7BKE - chains A and C of the 9 polymer chains in the assembly; structure by electron microscopy, 2.80 A resolution.

# Chain A
Protein: CoB--CoM heterodisulfide reductase iron-sulfur subunit A
Organism: Methanospirillum hungatei JF-1
Notes: EC 1.8.-.-
UniProtKB: Q2FKZ1 (Q2FKZ1_METHJ); residues 1-671 here = UniProt positions 1-671
Chain sequence (671 residues; numbered 1 to 671; the number before each row is that of its first residue):
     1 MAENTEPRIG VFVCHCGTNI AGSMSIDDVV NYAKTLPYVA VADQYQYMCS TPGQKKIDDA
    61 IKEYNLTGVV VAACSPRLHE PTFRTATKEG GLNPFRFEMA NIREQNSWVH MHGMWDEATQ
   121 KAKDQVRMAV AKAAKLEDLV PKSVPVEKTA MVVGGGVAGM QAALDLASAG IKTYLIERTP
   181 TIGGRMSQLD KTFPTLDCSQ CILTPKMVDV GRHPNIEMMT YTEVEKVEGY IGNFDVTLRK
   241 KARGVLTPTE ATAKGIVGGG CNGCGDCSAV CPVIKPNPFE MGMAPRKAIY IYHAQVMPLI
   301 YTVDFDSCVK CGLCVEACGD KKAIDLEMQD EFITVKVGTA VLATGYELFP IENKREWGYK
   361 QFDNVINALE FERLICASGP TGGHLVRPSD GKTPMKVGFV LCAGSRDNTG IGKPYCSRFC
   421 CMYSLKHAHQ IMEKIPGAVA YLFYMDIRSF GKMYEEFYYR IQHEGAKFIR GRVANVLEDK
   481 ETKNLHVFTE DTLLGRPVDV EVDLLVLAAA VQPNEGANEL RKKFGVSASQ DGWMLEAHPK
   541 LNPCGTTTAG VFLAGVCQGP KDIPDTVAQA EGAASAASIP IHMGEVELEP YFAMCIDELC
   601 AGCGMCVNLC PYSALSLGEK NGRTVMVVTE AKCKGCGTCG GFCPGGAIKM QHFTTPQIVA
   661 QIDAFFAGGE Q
Unresolved in the structure: 1-141, 589-671
Disulfide bonds: Cys-198/Cys-201
Bound ions: 4Fe-4S cluster Fe site 1: Cys-261, Cys-264, Cys-267, Cys-318; 4Fe-4S cluster Fe site 2: Cys-271, Cys-308, Cys-311, Cys-314; 4Fe-4S cluster Fe site 3: Cys-402, Cys-416, Cys-420, Cys-421
Residues lining bound ligands:
  - FAD (flavin-adenine dinucleotide): Val-153, Gly-154, Gly-155, Gly-156, Val-157, Ala-158, Gly-159, Ile-176, Glu-177, Arg-178, Thr-179, Gly-184, Arg-185, Met-186, Leu-189, Lys-191, Thr-192, Phe-193, Ala-343, Thr-344, Gly-345, Tyr-346, Leu-348, Ala-368, Leu-369, Glu-372, Phe-419, Tyr-423, Lys-426, His-427, Asn-514, Leu-520, Gly-555, Val-556, Lys-561, Asp-562, Ile-563, Pro-564, Thr-566
  - 4Fe-4S cluster (SF4), molecule 1: Val-245, Gly-260, Cys-261, Asn-262, Gly-263, Cys-264, Gly-265, Asp-266, Cys-267, Ile-289, Tyr-301, Cys-318, Lys-321, Ala-323, Ile-324
  - 4Fe-4S cluster (SF4), molecule 2: Cys-271, Pro-272, Val-273, Ala-288, Ile-289, Val-303, Cys-308, Val-309, Lys-310, Cys-311, Gly-312, Leu-313, Cys-314, Leu-326
  - 4Fe-4S cluster (SF4), molecule 3: Leu-401, Cys-402, Ser-405, Arg-406, Cys-416, Ser-417, Arg-418, Phe-419, Cys-420, Cys-421, Asp-446, Arg-448

# Chain C
Protein: CoB--CoM heterodisulfide reductase subunit C
Organism: Methanospirillum hungatei JF-1
UniProtKB: Q2FKZ3 (Q2FKZ3_METHJ); residues 1-191 here = UniProt positions 1-191
Chain sequence (191 residues; row label = number of the first residue in the row):
     1 MAAKSYNIPE LDKKLADRRY HLSDTNPEFT QKILKTSRTI ANMCYQCGTC TGSCPSAPRS
    61 SYRIRLFMRR CVLGLENEAL TDPDLWLCTT CYSCTDRCPR DIAPTDVIMA MRNLAFKRDI
   121 VPKNFLQTVQ LIYNSGHGVP NNDVNRAART KLGLPADPPT THSYPEFVKG IQKIIDHYEL
   181 KENADRILKG D
Unresolved in the structure: 1, 191
Bound ions: 4Fe-4S cluster Fe site 1: Cys-44, Cys-47, Cys-50, Cys-98; 4Fe-4S cluster Fe site 2: Cys-54, Cys-88, Cys-91, Cys-94
Residues lining bound ligands:
  - 4Fe-4S cluster (SF4), molecule 1: Cys-44, Tyr-45, Gln-46, Cys-47, Gly-48, Thr-49, Cys-50, Arg-65, Met-68, Cys-98, Pro-99, Arg-100, Ile-102, Pro-104
  - 4Fe-4S cluster (SF4), molecule 2: Cys-50, Ser-53, Cys-54, Pro-55, Ser-56, Tyr-62, Ile-64, Cys-88, Thr-89, Thr-90, Cys-91, Tyr-92, Ser-93, Cys-94, Thr-105

# Interface between chain A and chain C
Residue-residue contacts (35; chain A residue first):
  Lys-396(A) / Leu-22(C)
  Tyr-441(A) / Leu-22(C)
  Tyr-459(A) / Ile-40(C)
  Tyr-459(A) / Met-43(C)
  Tyr-459(A) / Arg-100(C)
  Gln-462(A) / Asn-42(C)  hydrogen bond (side chain-backbone)
  Gln-462(A) / Met-43(C)
  Gln-462(A) / Cys-44(C)  hydrogen bond (side chain-backbone)
  Gln-462(A) / Arg-100(C)  hydrogen bond
  His-463(A) / Met-43(C)
  Lys-467(A) / Val-72(C)  hydrogen bond (side chain-backbone)
  Phe-468(A) / Arg-69(C)  hydrogen bond (backbone-side chain)
  Phe-488(A) / Arg-19(C)
  Asp-491(A) / Arg-69(C)  salt bridge
  Asp-491(A) / Leu-73(C)
  Leu-493(A) / Gln-46(C)
  Leu-493(A) / Arg-65(C)  hydrogen bond (backbone-side chain)
  Leu-494(A) / Leu-66(C)
  Leu-494(A) / Arg-69(C)
  Leu-494(A) / Leu-73(C)  hydrophobic
  Arg-496(A) / Arg-18(C)  hydrogen bond (side chain-backbone)
  Arg-496(A) / Arg-19(C)
  Arg-496(A) / Tyr-20(C)
  Arg-496(A) / Leu-75(C)
  Arg-496(A) / Glu-78(C)  salt bridge
  Pro-497(A) / Arg-18(C)
  Pro-497(A) / Arg-19(C)
  Pro-497(A) / Tyr-20(C)  hydrogen bond (backbone-backbone)
  Val-498(A) / Arg-19(C)
  Val-498(A) / Tyr-20(C)
  Asp-499(A) / Arg-19(C)
  Asp-499(A) / Tyr-20(C)  hydrogen bond (backbone-backbone)
  Asp-499(A) / His-21(C)  salt bridge
  Val-500(A) / Leu-22(C)  hydrophobic
  Glu-501(A) / Leu-22(C)
Also at the interface, not in a pair above, chain A (20 interface residues in all): Glu-455, Tyr-458, Ile-469
Also at the interface, not in a pair above, chain C (20 interface residues in all): Asp-24, Tyr-45

# Overview
The chain A/chain C interface involves 20 residues from each chain, with 9 hydrogen bonds and 3 salt bridges.
Among the polar pairs are Asp-491(A)/Arg-69(C), Arg-496(A)/Glu-78(C) and Asp-499(A)/His-21(C). Bound to chain
A: 3 copies of 4Fe-4S cluster and flavin-adenine dinucleotide. Chain C binds 4Fe-4S cluster.
Here chain A is CoB--CoM heterodisulfide reductase iron-sulfur subunit A and chain C is CoB--CoM
heterodisulfide reductase subunit C, both from Methanospirillum hungatei JF-1. Entry 7BKE (Formate
dehydrogenase - heterodisulfide reductase - formylmethanofuran dehydrogenase complex from Methanospirillum
hungatei (heterodisulfide reductase core and ...) was determined by electron microscopy, deposited together
with 7BKB, 7BKC and 7BKD.
